PDB entry 7BBP | X-ray diffraction, 1.99 A resolution | chains AAA and DDD of the 3 polymer chains in the assembly

[Chain AAA (and DDD)]
Name: PH-interacting protein
Source organism: Homo sapiens
Notes: chain DDD of this document is another copy of the same molecule, construct and numbering; everything in this record applies to it too
UniProt: Q8WWQ0 (PHIP_HUMAN); residues 1315-1440 here = UniProt positions 1315-1440
Sequence (128 residues; each row starts with the number of its first residue):
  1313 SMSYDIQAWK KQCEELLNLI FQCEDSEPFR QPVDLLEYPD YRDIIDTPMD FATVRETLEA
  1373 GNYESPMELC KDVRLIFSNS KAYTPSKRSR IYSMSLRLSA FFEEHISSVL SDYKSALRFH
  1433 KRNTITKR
Unresolved in the structure: 1313-1315, 1433-1440
Construct notes: expression tag (1313-1314)

[Chain AAA / chain DDD interface]
Pairs across the interface - 9 pairs, chain AAA then chain DDD:
  Leu1348(AAA) with Arg1400(DDD), hydrogen bond (backbone-side chain)
  Ser1398(AAA) with Asp1352(DDD); Asp1355(DDD), hydrogen bond
  Arg1400(AAA) with Pro1351(DDD); Arg1354(DDD); Asp1355(DDD), salt bridge
  Arg1402(AAA) with Leu1348(DDD), hydrogen bond (side chain-backbone); Glu1349(DDD), hydrogen bond (side chain-backbone); Pro1351(DDD)
Other interface residues (no listed pair), chain AAA (5 interface residues in all): Ser1401

[In short]
The interface between chain AAA and chain DDD involves 5 residues on one side and 7 on the other, with 4
hydrogen bonds and 1 salt bridge. Polar pairs include Arg1400(AAA)-Asp1355(DDD), Leu1348(AAA)-Arg1400(DDD) and
Ser1398(AAA)-Asp1355(DDD).
Chain AAA and chain DDD are both PH-interacting protein (Homo sapiens); the structure, Crystal Structure of
the second bromodomain of Pleckstrin homology domain interacting protein (PHIP) in complex with ..., was
determined by X-ray diffraction.
